Entry 9Q94 (electron microscopy, 5.80 A resolution (low resolution: residue-level contacts below are approximate; hydrogen-bond / salt-bridge calls are withheld)); this record covers chains 4 and 5 of the 14 polymer chains in the assembly.

[Chain 4 (and 5)]
Name: Psp operon transcriptional activator
Source organism: Escherichia coli K-12
Notes: chain 5 of this document is another copy of the same molecule, construct and numbering; everything in this record applies to it too
UniProtKB: P37344 (PSPF_ECOLI); residues 1-275 here = UniProt positions 1-275
Chain sequence (275 residues; each row starts with the number of its first residue):
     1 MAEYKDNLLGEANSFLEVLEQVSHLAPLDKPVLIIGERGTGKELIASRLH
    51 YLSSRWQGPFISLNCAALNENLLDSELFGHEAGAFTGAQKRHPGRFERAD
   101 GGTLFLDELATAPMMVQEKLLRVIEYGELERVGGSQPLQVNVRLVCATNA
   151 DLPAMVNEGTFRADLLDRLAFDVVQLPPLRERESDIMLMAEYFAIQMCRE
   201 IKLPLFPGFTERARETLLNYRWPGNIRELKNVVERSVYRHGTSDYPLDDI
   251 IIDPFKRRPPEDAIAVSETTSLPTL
Not modelled in the structure: 260-275 (chain 5: 1, 259-275)
Residues lining bound ligands: ADP / aluminium fluoride: Asn7, Leu8, Leu9, Glu37, Arg38, Gly39, Thr40, Gly41, Lys42, Glu43, Leu44, Asn149, Ile226, Arg227
What the authors report for this chain:
  - catalytic residues: Asn64, Asp107, Glu108, Arg162, Arg168 (citing earlier work)

[Interface between chain 4 and chain 5]
Contacting residue pairs (10; chain 4 residue first):
  Arg38(4) with Ala163(5)
  Gly39(4) with Asp164(5)
  Ala66(4) with Glu118(5)
  Asn69(4) with Ser75(5)
  Phe85(4) with Gly83(5)
  Thr86(4) with Ala82(5); Gly83(5)
  Gly87(4) with Gly83(5)
  Pro254(4) with Phe171(5); Val173(5)
Interface residues without a listed pair, chain 4 (9 interface residues in all): Phe255
Interface residues without a listed pair, chain 5 (10 interface residues in all): Met115, Lys119

[In short]
The interface between chain 4 and chain 5 involves 9 residues on one side and 10 on the other. Chain 4 binds
ADP / aluminium fluoride. From the paper: catalytic residues Asn64(4), Asp107(4) and Glu108(4) among others.
Chain 4 and chain 5 are both Psp operon transcriptional activator (Escherichia coli K-12); the structure,
CryoEM structure of bacterial transcription intermediate complex mediated by activator PspF containing nifH
promoter DNA containing ..., was determined by electron microscopy together with 9Q91, 9Q92, 9Q93, 9Q95, 9Q96,
9Q97 and 9Q98 from the same study.
